Entry 8W5N (electron microscopy, 3.10 A resolution); this record covers chains B and L of the 5 polymer chains in the assembly.

[Chain B]
Molecule: Minor capsid protein A1
From: Escherichia phage Qbeta
UniProtKB: Q8LTE1 (A1_BPQBE); residues 0-132 here correspond to UniProt positions 1-133 (UniProt number = residue number + 1)
Amino-acid sequence (133 residues; row label = number of the first residue in the row; numbering starts at 0):
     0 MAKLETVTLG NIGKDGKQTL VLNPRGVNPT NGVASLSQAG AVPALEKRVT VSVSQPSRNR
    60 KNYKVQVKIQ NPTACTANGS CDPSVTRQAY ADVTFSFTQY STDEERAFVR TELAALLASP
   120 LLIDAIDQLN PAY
Unresolved in the structure: 0

[Chain L]
Molecule: Light chain of Ab21
From: Mus musculus
Amino-acid sequence (114 residues; row label = number of the first residue in the row):
     1 VHSNIVLTQS PASLAVSLGQ RATISCRASE SVDHSGNNFI HWYQQKPGQP PKLLIYLASH
    61 LESGVPARFS GSGSRTDFTL TIDPVEADDF ATYYCQQNNE VPLTFGAGTK LEIK
Unresolved in the structure: 1-3, 112-114
Disulfides: Cys26-Cys95

[Chain B / chain L interface]
Pairs across the interface (8):
  Thr5(B) with Tyr56(L)
  Thr7(B) with Phe39(L)
  Lys16(B) with His34(L), hydrogen bond (backbone-side chain)
  Thr18(B) with His34(L); Ser35(L), hydrogen bond; Asn37(L)
  Val20(B) with Asn37(L); Leu57(L), hydrophobic
Other interface residues (no listed pair), chain B (6 interface residues in all): Asn22
Other interface residues (no listed pair), chain L (7 interface residues in all): His60

[In short]
The interface between chain B and chain L involves 6 residues on one side and 7 on the other; the contacts
include 2 hydrogen bonds. Polar contacts include Lys16(B)-His34(L) and Thr18(B)-Ser35(L).
Chain B is Minor capsid protein A1 (Escherichia phage Qbeta) and chain L is Light chain of Ab21 (Mus
musculus); the structure, Cryo-EM structure of Qb-Ab21, was determined by electron microscopy, deposited
together with 8W5D, 8W5E, 8W5F, 8W5G, 8W5L, 8W5M and 8 further entries.
